7MUC - chains AH and MN of the 189 polymer chains in the assembly; structure by electron microscopy, 3.80 A resolution.

[Chain AH]
Molecule: Type IV secretion protein IcmK
Organism: Legionella pneumophila
UniProt: A0A2S6FBG9 (A0A2S6FBG9_LEGPN); residues 1-361 here = UniProt positions 1-361
Amino-acid sequence (361 residues; row label = number of the first residue in the row):
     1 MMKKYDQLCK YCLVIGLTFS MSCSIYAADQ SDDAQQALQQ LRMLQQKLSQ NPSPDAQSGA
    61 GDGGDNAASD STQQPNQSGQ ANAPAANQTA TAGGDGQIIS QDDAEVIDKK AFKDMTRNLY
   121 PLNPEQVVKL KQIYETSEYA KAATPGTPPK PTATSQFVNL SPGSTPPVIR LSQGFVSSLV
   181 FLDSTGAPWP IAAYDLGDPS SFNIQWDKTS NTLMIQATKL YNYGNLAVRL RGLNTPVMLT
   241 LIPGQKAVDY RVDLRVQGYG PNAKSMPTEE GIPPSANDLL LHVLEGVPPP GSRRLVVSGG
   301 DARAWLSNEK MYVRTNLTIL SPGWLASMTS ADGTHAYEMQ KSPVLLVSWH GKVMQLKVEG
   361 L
Unresolved in the structure: 1-103
Reported in the primary citation:
  - conformationally variable residues (loop rearrangement): K264 to E270

[Chain MN]
Molecule: Neurogenic locus notch
Organism: Legionella pneumophila
UniProt: A0A2S6FAR3 (A0A2S6FAR3_LEGPN); residues 1-124 here = UniProt positions 1-124
Amino-acid sequence (124 residues; numbered 1 to 124; the number before each row is that of its first residue):
     1 MLFLKIKTNQ RTTMNILKPK AFLLASVFVL SISPAFAADG CCSKMGGINY CDSSAGRLVC
    61 NNGFYSTCYC TRHAVMDLQF LMGCCLWHGG VYPQLNSSGL VVCNDGYVSE ECSLQKPVEQ
   121 ISVY
Unresolved in the structure: 1-38, 117-124
Disulfides: C41-C68, C42-C60, C51-C70, C84-C112, C85-C103

[Chain AH / chain MN interface]
Contacting residue pairs (24; chain AH residue first):
  V296(AH) with R72(MN)
  V297(AH) with R72(MN); H73(MN)
  S298(AH) with R72(MN)
  G299(AH) with R72(MN), hydrogen bond (backbone-backbone); A74(MN); M76(MN)
  G300(AH) with H73(MN); A74(MN)
  A302(AH) with H73(MN)
  R303(AH) with H73(MN)
  S321(AH) with W87(MN)
  K341(AH) with G89(MN)
  S342(AH) with H88(MN)
  P343(AH) with H88(MN)
  V344(AH) with W87(MN), hydrophobic
  K352(AH) with D77(MN)
  V353(AH) with Q79(MN), hydrogen bond (backbone-side chain)
  M354(AH) with M76(MN); D77(MN)
  Q355(AH) with L78(MN), hydrogen bond (backbone-backbone); Q79(MN); L81(MN)
  K357(AH) with L81(MN)
Other interface residues (no listed pair), chain AH (20 interface residues in all): D301, L346, W349
Other interface residues (no listed pair), chain MN (15 interface residues in all): V75, C85, L86, G90

[Overview]
20 residues of chain AH and 15 residues of chain MN are in contact; the contacts include 3 hydrogen bonds.
Polar pairs include V353(AH)-Q79(MN), G299(AH)-R72(MN) and Q355(AH)-L78(MN). The paper reports conformational
variability at K264(AH).
Chain AH is Type IV secretion protein IcmK and chain MN is Neurogenic locus notch, both from Legionella
pneumophila; the structure, Legionella pneumophila Dot/Icm T4SS C1 Reconstruction, was determined by electron
microscopy, deposited together with 7MUD, 7MUE, 7MUQ, 7MUS, 7MUV, 7MUW and 7MUY.
